4QNX - chain A; structure by X-ray diffraction, 2.62 A resolution.

# Chain A
Protein: tRNA (mo5U34)-methyltransferase
Source organism: Escherichia coli
Notes: EC 2.1.1.-
UniProtKB: P76291 (CMOB_ECOLI); residue numbers follow UniProt; this construct covers 1-323
Amino-acid sequence (323 residues; numbered 1 to 323; the number before each row is that of its first residue):
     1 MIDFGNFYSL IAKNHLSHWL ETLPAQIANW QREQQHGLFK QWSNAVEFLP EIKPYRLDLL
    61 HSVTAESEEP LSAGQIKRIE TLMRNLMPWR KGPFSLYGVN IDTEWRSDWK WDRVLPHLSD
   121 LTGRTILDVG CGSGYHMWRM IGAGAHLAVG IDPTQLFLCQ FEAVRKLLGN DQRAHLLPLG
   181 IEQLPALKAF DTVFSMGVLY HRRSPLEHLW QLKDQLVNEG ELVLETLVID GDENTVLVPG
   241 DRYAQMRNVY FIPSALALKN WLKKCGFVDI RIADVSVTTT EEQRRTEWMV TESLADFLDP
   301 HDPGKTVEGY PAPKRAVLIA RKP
Unresolved in the structure: 1, 35-36
UniProt features mapped onto this chain:
  - binding site (carboxy-S-adenosyl-L-methionine): Lys91, Trp105, Lys110, Gly130, Asp152 to Thr154, Ile181, Glu182, Met196, Tyr200, Arg315
Reported in the primary citation:
  - binding site for sulfate ion: Lys91, Tyr200, Arg202, His208, Arg315
  - contacts within the chain: Lys91-Gly130
  - conformationally variable residues (side-chain flip): Lys91

# In short
UniProt lists 12 carboxy-S-adenosyl-L-methionine-binding residues. From the paper: a binding site for sulfate
ion at Lys91, Tyr200 and Arg202 among others; conformational variability at Lys91.
Chain A is tRNA (mo5U34)-methyltransferase (Escherichia coli); the structure, Crystal structure of apo-CmoB,
was determined by X-ray diffraction, deposited together with 4QNV.
